3GJB - chain A; structure by X-ray diffraction, 2.20 A resolution.

Chain A:
Protein: CytC3
From: Streptomyces sp
Amino-acid sequence (319 residues; numbered 1 to 319; the number before each row is that of its first residue):
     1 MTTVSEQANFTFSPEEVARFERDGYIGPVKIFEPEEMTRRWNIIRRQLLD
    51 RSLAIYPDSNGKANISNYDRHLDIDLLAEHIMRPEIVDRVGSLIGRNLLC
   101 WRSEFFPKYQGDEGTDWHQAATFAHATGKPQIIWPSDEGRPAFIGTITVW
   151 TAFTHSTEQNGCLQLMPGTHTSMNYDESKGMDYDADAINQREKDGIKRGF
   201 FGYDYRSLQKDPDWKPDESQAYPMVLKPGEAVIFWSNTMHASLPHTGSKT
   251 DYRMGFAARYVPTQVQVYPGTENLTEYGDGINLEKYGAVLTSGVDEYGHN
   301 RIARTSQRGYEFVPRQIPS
Unresolved in the structure: 1-7, 138-139, 170-173, 177-220, 318-319
Bound ions: Fe2+: His118, His240 (together with 2-oxoglutaric acid)
Residues lining bound ligands:
  - 2-oxoglutaric acid (AKG): Lys62, Tyr68, Trp101, Arg102, Glu104, Ala121, Thr122, Phe123, Ala124, His125, Gln131, Ser236, Arg259, Asp279
  - 2-oxoglutaric acid: Phe106, Lys108, Glu113, Thr115, His118, His240, Ser242, Leu243, Arg253
From the paper describing this entry:
  - Fe2+ coordination: His118, His240
  - binding site for 2-oxoglutaric acid: Arg102, Lys108, Asp116, Phe123, His125, Trp150
  - binding site for sulfate ion: Lys62, Asp116
  - conformationally variable residues (order/disorder transition): Ser178 to Ser219

In short:
Chain A binds 2-oxoglutaric acid. The Fe2+ site is built by His118 and His240. The paper reports a binding
site for 2-oxoglutaric acid at Arg102, Lys108 and Asp116 among others; a binding site for sulfate ion at Lys62
and Asp116.
Chain A is CytC3 (Streptomyces sp); the structure, CytC3 with Fe(II) and alpha-ketoglutarate, was determined
by X-ray diffraction, deposited together with 3GJA.
